PDB entry 1R28 | X-ray diffraction, 2.20 A resolution | chains A and B

# Chain A (and B)
Protein: B-cell lymphoma 6 protein
From: Homo sapiens
Notes: fragment: BTB Domain (Residues 5-129); chain B of this document is another copy of the same molecule, construct and numbering; everything in this record applies to it too
UniProt: P41182 (BCL6_HUMAN); residue numbers follow UniProt; this construct covers 5-129
Amino-acid sequence (127 residues; each row starts with the number of its first residue):
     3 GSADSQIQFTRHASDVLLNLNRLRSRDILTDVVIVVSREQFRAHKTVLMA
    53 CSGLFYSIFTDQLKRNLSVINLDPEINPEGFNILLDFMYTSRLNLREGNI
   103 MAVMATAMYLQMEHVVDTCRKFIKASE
Unresolved in the structure: 3-6, 129
Sequence notes: cloning artifact (3-4); engineered mutation Q8 (Cys in P41182), R67 (Cys in P41182), N84 (Cys in P41182)

# Interface between chain A and chain B
Residue-residue contacts (68):
  S7(A) - L95(B)
  S7(A) - N96(B)
  S7(A) - L97(B)  hydrogen bond (backbone-backbone)
  Q8(A) - R94(B)
  Q8(A) - L95(B)
  Q8(A) - N96(B)
  I9(A) - S93(B)
  I9(A) - R94(B)
  I9(A) - L95(B)  hydrogen bond (backbone-backbone)
  Q10(A) - S93(B)
  Q10(A) - R94(B)
  F11(A) - F89(B)  hydrophobic
  F11(A) - S93(B)  hydrogen bond (backbone-backbone)
  F11(A) - T120(B)
  H14(A) - C53(B)
  H14(A) - F89(B)
  H14(A) - M90(B)
  H14(A) - S93(B)  hydrogen bond
  A15(A) - A15(B)
  A15(A) - S16(B)
  A15(A) - S93(B)  hydrogen bond (backbone-side chain)
  S16(A) - A15(B)
  V18(A) - A52(B)
  V18(A) - C53(B)  hydrophobic
  L19(A) - H14(B)
  L19(A) - V18(B)  hydrophobic
  N21(A) - A52(B)  hydrogen bond (side chain-backbone)
  L22(A) - T48(B)
  L25(A) - T48(B)
  L25(A) - M51(B)  hydrophobic
  L25(A) - Y58(B)  hydrophobic
  R28(A) - Y58(B)  hydrogen bond
  I30(A) - M51(B)  hydrophobic
  I30(A) - Y58(B)
  L31(A) - K47(B)
  L31(A) - T48(B)
  L31(A) - M51(B)  hydrophobic
  H46(A) - T48(B)
  K47(A) - L31(B)
  T48(A) - L22(B)
  T48(A) - L25(B)
  T48(A) - L31(B)
  T48(A) - H46(B)
  M51(A) - L25(B)  hydrophobic
  M51(A) - I30(B)  hydrophobic
  M51(A) - L31(B)  hydrophobic
  A52(A) - V18(B)
  A52(A) - N21(B)  hydrogen bond (backbone-side chain)
  C53(A) - H14(B)
  C53(A) - V18(B)  hydrophobic
  Y58(A) - L25(B)  hydrophobic
  Y58(A) - R28(B)
  Y58(A) - I30(B)
  R67(A) - I30(B)
  F89(A) - F11(B)  hydrophobic
  F89(A) - H14(B)
  M90(A) - H14(B)
  S93(A) - I9(B)
  S93(A) - F11(B)
  S93(A) - H14(B)  hydrogen bond
  S93(A) - A15(B)
  R94(A) - Q8(B)
  R94(A) - I9(B)
  L95(A) - S7(B)
  L95(A) - I9(B)
  N96(A) - S7(B)
  L97(A) - S7(B)  hydrogen bond (backbone-side chain)
  T120(A) - F11(B)
Other interface residues (no listed pair), chain A (35 interface residues in all): R13, F61, T62
Other interface residues (no listed pair), chain B (36 interface residues in all): Q10, L19, T62, T92, H116, V117, F124

# In short
The interface between chain A and chain B involves 35 residues on one side and 36 on the other; the contacts
include 10 hydrogen bonds. Among the polar pairs are H14(A)-S93(B), A15(A)-S93(B) and N21(A)-A52(B).
Chain A and chain B are both B-cell lymphoma 6 protein (Homo sapiens); the structure, Crystal Structure of the
B-Cell Lymphoma 6 (BCL6) BTB domain to 2.2 Angstrom, was determined by X-ray diffraction together with 1R29
and 1R2B from the same study.
